2AH8 - chain A; structure by X-ray diffraction, 2.24 A resolution.

Chain A:
Protein: Green fluorescent protein
Source organism: Aequorea victoria
Notes: fragment: gfp
UniProtKB: P42212 (GFP_AEQVI); aligned to UniProt positions 1-238 over residues 1-238
Chain sequence (236 residues; each row starts with the number of its first residue; note: 2 numbers in that range are skipped by the numbering (no residue carries them; nothing is unmodelled there)):
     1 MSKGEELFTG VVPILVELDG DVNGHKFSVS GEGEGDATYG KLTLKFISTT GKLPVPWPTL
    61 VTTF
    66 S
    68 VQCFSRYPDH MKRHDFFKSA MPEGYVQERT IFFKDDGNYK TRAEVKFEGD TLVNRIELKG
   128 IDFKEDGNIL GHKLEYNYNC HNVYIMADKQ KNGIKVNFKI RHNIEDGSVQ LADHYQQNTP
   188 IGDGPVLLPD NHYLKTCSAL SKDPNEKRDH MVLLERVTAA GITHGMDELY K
Not modelled in the structure: 1-2
Construct notes: engineered mutation S48 (Cys in P42212), R80 (Gln in P42212), C147 (Ser in P42212), K202 (Ser in P42212), C204 (Gln in P42212), R223 (Phe in P42212); chromophore (66, 66, 66)
Modified positions: S66 ([(4Z)-2-(1-amino-2-hydroxyethyl)-4-(4-hydroxybenzylidene)-5-oxo-4,5-dihydro-1H-imidazol-1-yl]acetic acid; GYS)
Cystine bridges: C147-C204
Covalently attached groups: covalent link S66-V68
From the paper describing this entry:
  - conformationally variable residues (order/disorder transition): T230 to K238
  - contacts within the chain: N149-Y237, K202-E235 (hydrogen bond), C204-L236 (hydrophobic contact), H148-Y237 (backbone contact)

Overview:
From the paper: conformational variability at T230; contacts within the chain involving N149, Y237 and K202
among others.
Chain A is Green fluorescent protein (Aequorea victoria); the structure, roGFP1-R7. Cystal structure analysis
of a rate-enhanced variant of redox-sensitive green fluorescent protein in the oxidized ..., was determined by
X-ray diffraction together with 2AHA from the same study.
